PDB entry 2DVQ | X-ray diffraction, 2.04 A resolution | chains A and P of the 4 polymer chains in the assembly

[Chain A]
Molecule: Bromodomain-containing protein 2
Source organism: Homo sapiens
Notes: fragment: N-terminal bromodomain, BD1
UniProt: P25440 (BRD2_HUMAN); residue numbers follow UniProt; this construct covers 73-194
Chain sequence (122 residues; each row starts with the number of its first residue):
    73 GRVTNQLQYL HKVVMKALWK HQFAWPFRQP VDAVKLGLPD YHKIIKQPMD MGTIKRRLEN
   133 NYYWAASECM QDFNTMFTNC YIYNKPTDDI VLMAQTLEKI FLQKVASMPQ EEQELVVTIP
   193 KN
Unresolved in the structure: 187-194
Sequence notes: modified residue (87, 121, 123, 142, 148, 165, 180)
Modified positions: Mse87, Mse121, Mse123, Mse142, Mse148, Mse165, Mse180 (selenomethionine; parent Met)
UniProt features mapped onto this chain:
  - binding site (a protein): Asp112, Tyr155, Asn156, Lys157, Asp160, Asp161
  - mutagenesis: Gln78 (Q78A: Loss of homodimerization), Pro111 to Asp112 (Abolished binding to histone H4 acetylated at 'Lys-12' (H4K12ac)), Asp112 to Ile116 (Abolished binding to histone H4 acetylated at 'Lys-12' (H4K12ac)), Tyr113 (Y113A: Abolished binding to histone H4 acetylated at 'Lys-12' (H4K12ac)), Mse142 to Gln143 (Loss of homodimerization), Tyr153 (Y153K: Loss of homodimerization), Ile154 (I154A: Partial loss of homodimerization; when associated with A-182. Abolished binding to histone H4 acetylated at 'Lys-12' (H4K12ac)), Asn156 to Asp160 (Abolished binding to histone H4 acetylated at 'Lys-12' (H4K12ac)), Asn156 (N156A: Abolished binding to histone H4 acetylated at 'Lys-12' (H4K12ac). Abolished binding to histone H4 acetyl-methylated), Lys157 to Asp160 (Abolished binding to histone H4 acetylated at 'Lys-12' (H4K12ac)), Pro158 (P158D: Abolished binding to histone H4 acetylated at 'Lys-12' (H4K12ac)), Asp160 (D160A: Abolished binding to histone H4 acetylated at 'Lys-12' (H4K12ac)), 4 further mutagenesis entries in UniProt
Reported in the primary citation:
  - mutagenesis - P111D/D112A, D112A/I116E, N156D/D160A, K157A/D160A, P158D: decreased binding to histone H4 (chain P)

[Chain P]
Molecule: histone H4
Notes: fragment: N-term tail
Chain sequence (15 residues; row label = number of the first residue in the row):
     1 SGRGKGGKGL GKGGA
Unresolved in the structure: 1-7
Modified positions: Lys12 (n(6)-acetyllysine; ALY)
Reported in the primary citation:
  - post-translational modification sites: Lys12

[Chain A / chain P interface]
Pairs across the interface (23; chain A residue first):
  Pro98(A) with Lys12(P)
  Phe99(A) with Lys12(P)
  Val103(A) with Lys12(P)
  Leu110(A) with Gly11(P); Lys12(P)
  Asp112(A) with Gly9(P); Leu10(P), hydrogen bond (side chain-backbone)
  Ile116(A) with Gly9(P)
  Cys152(A) with Lys12(P)
  Tyr155(A) with Gly9(P); Leu10(P); Gly11(P), hydrogen bond (side chain-backbone)
  Asn156(A) with Gly11(P); Lys12(P), hydrogen bond (side chain-backbone)
  Lys157(A) with Leu10(P)
  Thr159(A) with Gly14(P)
  Asp160(A) with Gly11(P); Lys12(P), hydrogen bond (side chain-backbone); Gly13(P), hydrogen bond (side chain-backbone); Gly14(P)
  Asp161(A) with Gly13(P), hydrogen bond (backbone-backbone); Gly14(P)
  Ile162(A) with Lys12(P)
Other interface residues (no listed pair), chain A (18 interface residues in all): Leu108, Gly109, Pro111, Tyr113
Other interface residues (no listed pair), chain P (8 interface residues in all): Lys8, Ala15
Interface features reported in the paper:
  - hot spots on chain A (mutagenesis) - Y113A: decreased binding to histone H4 (chain P)
  - hot spots on chain P (mutagenesis) - K8A: decreased binding to Bromodomain-containing protein 2 (chain A)

[In short]
Chain A and chain P form an interface of 18 and 8 residues respectively, with 6 hydrogen bonds. Among the
polar pairs are Asp112(A)-Leu10(P), Tyr155(A)-Gly11(P) and Asn156(A)-Lys12(P). The paper reports that
P111D/D112A, D112A/I116E and N156D/D160A of chain A, among others, reduce binding to histone H4 (chain P); a
modification site at Lys12(P); 7 substitutions were tested in all.
Here chain A is Bromodomain-containing protein 2 (Homo sapiens) and chain P is histone H4. Entry 2DVQ (Crystal
structure analysis of the N-terminal bromodomain of human BRD2 complexed with acetylated histone H4 peptide)
was determined by X-ray diffraction, deposited together with 2DVR and 2DVS.
